Entry 4NO6 (X-ray diffraction, 3.00 A resolution); this record covers chains M and b of the 28 polymer chains in the assembly.

[Chain M]
Molecule: Proteasome subunit beta type-7
From: Saccharomyces cerevisiae S288c
Notes: EC 3.4.25.1
UniProtKB: P30657 (PSB7_YEAST); residues -12 to 233 here correspond to UniProt positions 21-266 (UniProt number = residue number + 33)
Chain sequence (246 residues; each row starts with the number of its first residue; numbers below 1 keep their minus sign (Thr-12 is residue -12)):
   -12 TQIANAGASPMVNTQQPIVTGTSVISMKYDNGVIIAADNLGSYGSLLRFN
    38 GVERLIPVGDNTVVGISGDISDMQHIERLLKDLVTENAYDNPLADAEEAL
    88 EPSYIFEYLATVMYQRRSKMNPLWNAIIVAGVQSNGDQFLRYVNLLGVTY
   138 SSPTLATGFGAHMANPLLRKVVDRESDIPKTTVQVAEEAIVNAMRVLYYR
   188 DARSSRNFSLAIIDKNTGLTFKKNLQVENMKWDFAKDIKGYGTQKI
Not modelled in the structure: -12 to 0

[Chain b]
Molecule: Proteasome subunit beta type-1
From: Saccharomyces cerevisiae S288c
Notes: EC 3.4.25.1
UniProtKB: P38624 (PSB1_YEAST); residues 1-196 here correspond to UniProt positions 20-215 (UniProt number = residue number + 19)
Chain sequence (196 residues; row label = number of the first residue in the row):
     1 TSIMAVTFKDGVILGADSRTTTGAYIANRVTDKLTRVHDKIWCCRSGSAA
    51 DTQAIADIVQYHLELYTSQYGTPSTETAASVFKELCYENKDNLTAGIIVA
   101 GYDDKNKGEVYTIPLGGSVHKLPYAIAGSGSTFIYGYCDKNFRENMSKEE
   151 TVDFIKHSLSQAIKWDGSSGGVIRMVVLTAAGVERLIFYPDEYEQL

[Chain M / chain b interface]
Residue-residue contacts - 63 pairs, chain M then chain b:
  Ser32(M) with Trp165(b); Asp166(b); Gly167(b), hydrogen bond (backbone-backbone); Ser168(b)
  Leu33(M) with Phe133(b), hydrophobic; Trp165(b)
  Leu34(M) with Lys164(b); Trp165(b), hydrogen bond (backbone-backbone); Gly167(b)
  Arg35(M) with Trp165(b)
  Phe146(M) with Ala24(b); Tyr25(b)
  Tyr185(M) with Glu194(b), hydrogen bond
  Tyr186(M) with Ile26(b); Arg29(b)
  Arg187(M) with Ala24(b); Tyr25(b); Ile26(b), hydrogen bond (backbone-backbone); Ala27(b), hydrogen bond (side chain-backbone); Arg29(b)
  Asp188(M) with Ala24(b); Ile26(b)
  Ala189(M) with Arg19(b); Thr21(b); Ala24(b), hydrogen bond (backbone-backbone); Ile26(b); Gly167(b)
  Arg190(M) with Gly23(b)
  Arg193(M) with Asp191(b), salt bridge; Glu194(b), salt bridge
  Lys218(M) with Arg29(b), hydrogen bond (backbone-side chain)
  Trp219(M) with Arg29(b); Gly171(b); Val172(b), hydrophobic; Tyr189(b); Pro190(b)
  Asp220(M) with Tyr189(b)
  Phe221(M) with Arg29(b); Val30(b), hydrophobic
  Ala222(M) with Val30(b), hydrophobic; Val172(b), hydrophobic; Arg174(b), hydrogen bond (backbone-side chain); Ile187(b), hydrophobic
  Lys223(M) with Ile187(b); Tyr189(b)
  Ile225(M) with Val30(b); Arg174(b), hydrogen bond (backbone-side chain)
  Lys226(M) with Asp32(b)
  Gly227(M) with Asp32(b), hydrogen bond (backbone-side chain)
  Tyr228(M) with Thr35(b); Arg45(b); Gln53(b), hydrogen bond (side chain-backbone); Ala56(b); Asp57(b), hydrogen bond
  Gln231(M) with Asp32(b); Leu34(b); Thr35(b); Arg36(b), hydrogen bond (side chain-backbone); Trp42(b); Arg185(b)
  Ile233(M) with Trp42(b); Val183(b), hydrophobic; Arg185(b), hydrogen bond (backbone-side chain)
Interface residues without a listed pair, chain M (26 interface residues in all): Met150, Met217
Interface residues without a listed pair, chain b (36 interface residues in all): Asn28, Ile163

[Overview]
Chain M and chain b form an interface of 26 and 36 residues respectively; the contacts include 14 hydrogen
bonds and 2 salt bridges. Polar pairs include Arg193(M)-Asp191(b), Arg193(M)-Glu194(b) and
Tyr185(M)-Glu194(b).
Here chain M is Proteasome subunit beta type-7 and chain b is Proteasome subunit beta type-1, both from
Saccharomyces cerevisiae S288c. Entry 4NO6 (yCP in complex with Z-Leu-Leu-Leu-vinylsulfone) was determined by
X-ray diffraction, deposited together with 4NNN, 4NNW, 4NO1, 4NO8 and 4NO9.
